Entry 9BI6 (electron microscopy, 2.90 A resolution); this record covers chains B and G of the 5 polymer chains in the assembly.

[Chain B]
Name: Guanine nucleotide-binding protein G(I)/G(S)/G(T) subunit beta-1
Source organism: Homo sapiens
UniProt: P62873 (GBB1_HUMAN); residue numbers follow UniProt; this construct covers 2-340
Amino-acid sequence (370 residues; each row starts with the number of its first residue; numbers below 1 keep their minus sign (Met-29 is residue -29)):
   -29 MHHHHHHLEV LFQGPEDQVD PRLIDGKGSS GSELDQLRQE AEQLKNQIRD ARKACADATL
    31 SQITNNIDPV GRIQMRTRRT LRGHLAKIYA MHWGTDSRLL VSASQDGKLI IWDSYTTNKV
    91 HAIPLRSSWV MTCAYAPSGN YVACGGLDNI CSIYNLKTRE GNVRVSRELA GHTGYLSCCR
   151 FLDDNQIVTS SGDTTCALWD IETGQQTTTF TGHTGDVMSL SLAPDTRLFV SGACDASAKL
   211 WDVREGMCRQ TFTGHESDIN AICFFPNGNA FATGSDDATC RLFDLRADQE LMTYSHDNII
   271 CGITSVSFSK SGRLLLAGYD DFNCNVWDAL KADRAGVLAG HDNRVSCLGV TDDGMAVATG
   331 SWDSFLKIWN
Not modelled in the structure: -29 to 36, 128-132
Construct notes: expression tag (-29 to 1)
Curated features (UniProtKB/Swiss-Prot):
  - modified residue: Ser2 (N-acetylserine), His266 (Phosphohistidine)
  - natural variant: Leu30 (L30F: In MRD42; uncertain significance), Arg52 (R52G: In MRD42), Gly64 (G64V: In MRD42), Asp76 (D76E: In MRD42; D76G: In MRD42), Gly77 (G77S: In MRD42), Lys78 (K78R: In MRD42), Ile80 (I80N: In MRD42; I80T: In MRD42), His91 (H91R: In MRD42; uncertain significance), Ala92 (A92T: In MRD42), Pro94 (P94S: In MRD42), Leu95 (L95P: In MRD42), Arg96 (R96L: In MRD42), 5 further natural variant entries in UniProt

[Chain G]
Name: Guanine nucleotide-binding protein G(I)/G(S)/G(O) subunit gamma-2
Source organism: Homo sapiens
UniProt: P59768 (GBG2_HUMAN); numbering as in UniProt (aligned over 1-68)
Amino-acid sequence (68 residues; numbered 1 to 68; the number before each row is that of its first residue):
     1 MASNNTASIA QARKLVEQLK MEANIDRIKV SKAAADLMAY CEAHAKEDPL LTPVPASENP
    61 FREKKFFC
Not modelled in the structure: 1-29, 51-68
Curated features (UniProtKB/Swiss-Prot):
  - modified residue: Ala2 (N-acetylalanine), Cys68 (Cysteine methyl ester)
  - lipidation: Cys68 (S-geranylgeranyl cysteine)

[Interface between chain B and chain G]
Pairs across the interface (20; chain B residue first):
  Ile43(B) - Leu50(G)
  Phe235(B) - Leu37(G)  hydrophobic
  Phe235(B) - Tyr40(G)  hydrophobic
  Phe235(B) - Cys41(G)  hydrophobic
  Pro236(B) - Tyr40(G)
  Asn237(B) - Tyr40(G)
  Leu252(B) - Leu37(G)  hydrophobic
  Arg256(B) - Asp36(G)
  Leu261(B) - Val30(G)  hydrophobic
  Ser279(B) - Asp48(G)
  Lys280(B) - Glu47(G)  salt bridge
  Lys280(B) - Asp48(G)
  Ser281(B) - Tyr40(G)
  Ser281(B) - Cys41(G)  hydrogen bond (backbone-side chain)
  Ser281(B) - His44(G)
  Ser281(B) - Asp48(G)  hydrogen bond
  Gly282(B) - Cys41(G)  hydrogen bond (backbone-side chain)
  Arg283(B) - Cys41(G)
  Gly324(B) - Pro49(G)
  Gly324(B) - Leu50(G)
Also at the interface, not in a pair above, chain B (22 interface residues in all): Ile37, Asp254, Ala257, Leu284, Leu300, Asp323, Met325, Val327, Asn340
Also at the interface, not in a pair above, chain G (13 interface residues in all): Ala33, Met38, Ala45

[Summary]
Chain B and chain G form an interface of 22 and 13 residues respectively, with 3 hydrogen bonds and 1 salt
bridge. Polar pairs include Lys280(B)-Glu47(G), Ser281(B)-Cys41(G) and Ser281(B)-Asp48(G).
Chain B is Guanine nucleotide-binding protein G(I)/G(S)/G(T) subunit beta-1 and chain G is Guanine
nucleotide-binding protein G(I)/G(S)/G(O) subunit gamma-2, both from Homo sapiens; the structure, Human proton
sensing receptor GPR68 in complex with miniGsq, was determined by electron microscopy (same publication as
9BHL, 9BHM and 9BIP).
